PDB entry 3IY3 | electron microscopy, 11.10 A resolution (very low resolution: no residue pairs are listed; an interface is given only as per-side residue counts) | chains A and B

# Chain A
Protein: antibody fragment from neutralizing antibody 8 (light chain)
From: Mus musculus
Notes: fragment: FAb 8; antibody fragment or engineered binder
Amino-acid sequence (113 residues; numbered 1 to 113; the number before each row is that of its first residue):
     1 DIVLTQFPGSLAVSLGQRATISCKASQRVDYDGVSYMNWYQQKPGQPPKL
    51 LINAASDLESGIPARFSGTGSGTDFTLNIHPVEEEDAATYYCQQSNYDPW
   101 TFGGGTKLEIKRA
Cystine bridges: Cys23-Cys92

# Chain B
Protein: antibody fragment from neutralizing antibody 8 (heavy chain)
From: Mus musculus
Notes: antibody fragment or engineered binder
Amino-acid sequence (119 residues; row label = number of the first residue in the row):
   114 EIQLQQTGPELVQPGASVKISCKASGYSFTDYIMVWVKQSHGKGLEWIGN
   164 INPYHGRTAYNLKFKGKATLTVDKSSSTAFMQLNSLISEDSAVFYCVRKG
   214 YVEGGGLDYWGQGTSVIVS
Cystine bridges: Cys135-Cys209

# How chain A and chain B interact
At this resolution (11 A) residue pairs are not listed: 17 residues of chain A and 18 of chain B lie at the interface.

# In short
The interface between chain A and chain B involves 17 residues on one side and 18 on the other.
Here chain A is antibody fragment from neutralizing antibody 8 (light chain) and chain B is antibody fragment
from neutralizing antibody 8 (heavy chain), both from Mus musculus. Entry 3IY3 (Variable domains of the
computer generated model (WAM) of Fab 8 fitted into the cryoEM reconstruction ...) was determined by electron
microscopy together with 3GK8, 3IY0, 3IY1, 3IY2, 3IY4 and 3IY7 from the same study.
